PDB entry 6PSS | electron microscopy, 3.50 A resolution | chains J and N of the 10 polymer chains in the assembly

Chain J:
Name: DNA-directed RNA polymerase subunit beta'
Organism: Escherichia coli
Notes: EC 2.7.7.6
UniProtKB: P0A8T7 (RPOC_ECOLI); numbering as in UniProt (aligned over 2-1407)
Amino-acid sequence (1430 residues; numbered 1 to 1430; the number before each row is that of its first residue):
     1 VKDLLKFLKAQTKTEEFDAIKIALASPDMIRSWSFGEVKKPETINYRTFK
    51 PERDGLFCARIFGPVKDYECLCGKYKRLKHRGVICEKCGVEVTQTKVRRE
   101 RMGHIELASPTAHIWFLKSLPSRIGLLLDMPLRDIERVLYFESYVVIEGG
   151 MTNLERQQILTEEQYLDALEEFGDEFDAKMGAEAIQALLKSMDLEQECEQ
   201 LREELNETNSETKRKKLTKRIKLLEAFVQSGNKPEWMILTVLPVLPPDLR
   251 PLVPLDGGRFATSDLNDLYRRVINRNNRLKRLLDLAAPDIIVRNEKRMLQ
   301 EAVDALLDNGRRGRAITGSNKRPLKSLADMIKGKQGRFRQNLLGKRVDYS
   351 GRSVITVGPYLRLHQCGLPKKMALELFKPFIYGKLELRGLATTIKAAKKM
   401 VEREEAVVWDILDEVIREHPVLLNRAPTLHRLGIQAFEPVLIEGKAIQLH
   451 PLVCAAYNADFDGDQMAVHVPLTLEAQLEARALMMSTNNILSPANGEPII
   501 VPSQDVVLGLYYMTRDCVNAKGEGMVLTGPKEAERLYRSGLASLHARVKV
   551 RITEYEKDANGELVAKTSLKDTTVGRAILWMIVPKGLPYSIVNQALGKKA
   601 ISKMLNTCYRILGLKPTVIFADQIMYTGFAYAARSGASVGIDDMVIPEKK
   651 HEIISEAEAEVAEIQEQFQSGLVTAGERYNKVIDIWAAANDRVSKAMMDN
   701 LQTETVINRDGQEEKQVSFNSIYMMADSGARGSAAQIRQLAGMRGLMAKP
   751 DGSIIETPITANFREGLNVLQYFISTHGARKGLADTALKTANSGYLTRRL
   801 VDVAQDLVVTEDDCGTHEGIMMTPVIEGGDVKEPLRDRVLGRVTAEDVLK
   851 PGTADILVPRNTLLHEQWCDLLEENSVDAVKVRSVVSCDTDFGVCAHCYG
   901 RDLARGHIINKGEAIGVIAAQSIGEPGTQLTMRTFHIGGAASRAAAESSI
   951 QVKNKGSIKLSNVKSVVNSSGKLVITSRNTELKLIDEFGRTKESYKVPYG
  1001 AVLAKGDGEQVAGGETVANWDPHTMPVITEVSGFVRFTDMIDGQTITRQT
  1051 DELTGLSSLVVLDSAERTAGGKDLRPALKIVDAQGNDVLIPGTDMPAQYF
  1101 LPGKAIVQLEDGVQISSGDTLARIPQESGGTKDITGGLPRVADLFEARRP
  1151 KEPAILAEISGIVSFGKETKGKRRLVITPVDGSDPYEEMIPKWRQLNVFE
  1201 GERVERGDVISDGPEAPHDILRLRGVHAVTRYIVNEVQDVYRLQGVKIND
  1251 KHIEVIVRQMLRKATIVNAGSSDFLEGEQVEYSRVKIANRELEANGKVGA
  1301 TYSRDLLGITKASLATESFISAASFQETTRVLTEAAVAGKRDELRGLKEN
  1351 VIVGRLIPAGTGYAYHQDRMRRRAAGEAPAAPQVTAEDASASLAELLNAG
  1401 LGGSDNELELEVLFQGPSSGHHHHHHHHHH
Unresolved in the structure: 1-15, 938-947, 1127-1133, 1376-1430
Sequence notes: expression tag (1, 1408-1430)
Ion coordination: Zn2+ site 1: Cys72, Cys85, Cys88; Mg2+: Asp460, Asp462, Asp464; Zn2+ site 2: Cys814, Cys888, Cys895, Cys898

Chain N:
Name: Protein TraR
Organism: Escherichia coli
UniProtKB: P41065 (TRAR_ECOLI); residue numbers follow UniProt; this construct covers 2-73
Amino-acid sequence (72 residues; numbered 2 to 73; the number before each row is that of its first residue):
     2 SDEADEAYSVTEQLTMTGINRIRQKINAHGIPVYLCEACGNPIPEARRKI
    52 FPGVTLCVECQAYQERQRKHYA
Ion coordination: Zn2+: Cys37, Cys58

Interface between chain J and chain N:
Residue-residue contacts (50; chain J residue first):
  Asp460(J) - Ser2(N)  hydrogen bond (side chain-backbone)
  Asp460(J) - Asp3(N)  hydrogen bond (side chain-backbone)
  Asp462(J) - Asp3(N)
  Gln667(J) - Ile51(N)
  Gly671(J) - Val59(N)
  Leu672(J) - Ala47(N)  hydrophobic
  Leu672(J) - Arg48(N)  hydrogen bond (backbone-side chain)
  Leu672(J) - Ile51(N)  hydrophobic
  Leu672(J) - Val59(N)
  Val673(J) - Arg48(N)
  Val673(J) - Phe52(N)  hydrophobic
  Thr674(J) - Glu66(N)  hydrogen bond
  Gly676(J) - Glu66(N)
  Glu677(J) - Arg48(N)  salt bridge
  Glu677(J) - Phe52(N)
  Glu677(J) - Gln62(N)  hydrogen bond
  Glu677(J) - Glu66(N)
  Tyr679(J) - Ile23(N)
  Asn680(J) - Ile23(N)
  Asn680(J) - Lys26(N)
  Lys681(J) - Ile27(N)
  Lys681(J) - Phe52(N)
  Ile683(J) - Ile23(N)  hydrophobic
  Asp684(J) - Arg24(N)  salt bridge
  Asp684(J) - Ile27(N)
  Ala687(J) - Ile20(N)  hydrophobic
  Ala687(J) - Arg24(N)
  Ala688(J) - Arg24(N)
  Ala735(J) - Tyr9(N)
  Gln736(J) - Tyr9(N)
  Arg738(J) - Glu13(N)  salt bridge
  Gln739(J) - Tyr9(N)  hydrogen bond
  Gln739(J) - Glu13(N)  hydrogen bond
  Leu746(J) - Ile20(N)  hydrophobic
  Ala748(J) - Thr16(N)
  Lys749(J) - Leu15(N)
  Ile754(J) - Ile20(N)  hydrophobic
  Gly778(J) - Thr12(N)  hydrogen bond (backbone-side chain)
  Lys781(J) - Leu15(N)
  Gly782(J) - Ala8(N)
  Gly782(J) - Val11(N)
  Gly782(J) - Thr12(N)
  Leu783(J) - Glu4(N)
  Leu783(J) - Ala8(N)
  Asp785(J) - Val11(N)
  Thr786(J) - Glu4(N)
  Thr786(J) - Glu7(N)  hydrogen bond (side chain-backbone)
  Thr786(J) - Ala8(N)  hydrogen bond (side chain-backbone)
  Thr931(J) - Gln14(N)
  Phe935(J) - Gln14(N)
Other interface residues (no listed pair), chain J (36 interface residues in all): Asn458, Asp691, Gly752, Ala779
Other interface residues (no listed pair), chain N (29 interface residues in all): Thr18, Gly19, Arg22, Val55, Ala63

Summary:
Chain J and chain N form an interface of 36 and 29 residues respectively; the contacts include 10 hydrogen
bonds and 3 salt bridges. Polar contacts include Glu677(J)-Arg48(N), Asp684(J)-Arg24(N) and
Arg738(J)-Glu13(N). Cys72(J), Cys85(J) and Cys88(J) coordinate Zn2+ site 1.
Chain J is DNA-directed RNA polymerase subunit beta' and chain N is Protein TraR, both from Escherichia coli;
the structure, Escherichia coli RNA polymerase promoter unwinding intermediate (TRPi1.5a) with TraR and mutant
rpsT P2 promoter, was determined by electron microscopy, deposited together with 6PSQ, 6PSR, 6PST, 6PSU, 6PSV
and 6PSW.
